PDB entry 6K71 | electron microscopy, 4.30 A resolution (low resolution: residue-level contacts below are approximate; hydrogen-bond / salt-bridge calls are withheld) | chains M and P of the 13 polymer chains in the assembly

Chain M:
Molecule: Eukaryotic translation initiation factor 2 subunit 2
From: Homo sapiens
UniProt: P20042 (IF2B_HUMAN); residue numbers follow UniProt; this construct covers 1-333
Sequence (333 residues; row label = number of the first residue in the row):
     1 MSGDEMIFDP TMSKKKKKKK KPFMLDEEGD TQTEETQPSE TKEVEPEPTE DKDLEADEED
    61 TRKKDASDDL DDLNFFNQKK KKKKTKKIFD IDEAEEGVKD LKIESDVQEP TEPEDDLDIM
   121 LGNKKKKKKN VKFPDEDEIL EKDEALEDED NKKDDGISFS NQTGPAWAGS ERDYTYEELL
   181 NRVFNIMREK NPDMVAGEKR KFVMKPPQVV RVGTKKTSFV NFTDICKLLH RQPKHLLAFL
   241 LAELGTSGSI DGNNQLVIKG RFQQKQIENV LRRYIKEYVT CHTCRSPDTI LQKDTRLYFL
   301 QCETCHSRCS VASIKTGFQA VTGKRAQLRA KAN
Not modelled in the structure: 1-172, 189-333

Chain P:
Molecule: Eukaryotic translation initiation factor 2 subunit 3
From: Homo sapiens
UniProt: P41091 (IF2G_HUMAN); numbering as in UniProt (aligned over 1-472)
Sequence (472 residues; each row starts with the number of its first residue):
     1 MAGGEAGVTL GQPHLSRQDL TTLDVTKLTP LSHEVISRQA TINIGTIGHV AHGKSTVVKA
    61 ISGVHTVRFK NELERNITIK LGYANAKIYK LDDPSCPRPE CYRSCGSSTP DEFPTDIPGT
   121 KGNFKLVRHV SFVDCPGHDI LMATMLNGAA VMDAALLLIA GNESCPQPQT SEHLAAIEIM
   181 KLKHILILQN KIDLVKESQA KEQYEQILAF VQGTVAEGAP IIPISAQLKY NIEVVCEYIV
   241 KKIPVPPRDF TSEPRLIVIR SFDVNKPGCE VDDLKGGVAG GSILKGVLKV GQEIEVRPGI
   301 VSKDSEGKLM CKPIFSKIVS LFAEHNDLQY AAPGGLIGVG TKIDPTLCRA DRMVGQVLGA
   361 VGALPEIFTE LEISYFLLRR LLGVRTEGDK KAAKVQKLSK NEVLMVNIGS LSTGGRVSAV
   421 KADLGKIVLT NPVCTEVGEK IALSRRVEKH WRLIGWGQIR RGVTIKPTVD DD
Not modelled in the structure: 1-39, 104-118, 461-472

Chain M / chain P interface:
Residue-residue contacts (17):
  Asp173(M) - Pro220(P)
  Asp173(M) - Ile221(P)
  Thr175(M) - Ile221(P)
  Thr175(M) - Tyr238(P)
  Tyr176(M) - Ala200(P)
  Tyr176(M) - Lys201(P)
  Tyr176(M) - Tyr204(P)
  Tyr176(M) - Ile221(P)
  Tyr176(M) - Pro223(P)
  Leu179(M) - Pro223(P)
  Leu179(M) - Tyr230(P)
  Leu179(M) - Asn231(P)
  Val183(M) - Tyr230(P)
  Phe184(M) - Ile192(P)
  Met187(M) - Leu228(P)
  Arg188(M) - Ile192(P)
  Arg188(M) - Leu228(P)
Interface residues without a listed pair, chain P (13 interface residues in all): Gln189, Ile222

Overview:
8 residues of chain M face 13 of chain P across their interface.
Here chain M is Eukaryotic translation initiation factor 2 subunit 2 and chain P is Eukaryotic translation
initiation factor 2 subunit 3, both from Homo sapiens. Entry 6K71 (eIF2 - eIF2B complex) was determined by
electron microscopy together with 6K72, 6JLY and 6JLZ from the same study.
